PDB entry 7NJP | electron microscopy, 2.84 A resolution | chains B and F of the 20 polymer chains in the assembly

# Chain B
Name: ATP synthase subunit alpha
Source organism: Mycolicibacterium smegmatis (strain ATCC 700084 / mc(2)155)
Notes: EC 7.1.2.2
Reference sequence: A0R202 (ATPA_MYCS2); residue numbers follow UniProt; this construct covers 1-548
Sequence (548 residues; each row starts with the number of its first residue):
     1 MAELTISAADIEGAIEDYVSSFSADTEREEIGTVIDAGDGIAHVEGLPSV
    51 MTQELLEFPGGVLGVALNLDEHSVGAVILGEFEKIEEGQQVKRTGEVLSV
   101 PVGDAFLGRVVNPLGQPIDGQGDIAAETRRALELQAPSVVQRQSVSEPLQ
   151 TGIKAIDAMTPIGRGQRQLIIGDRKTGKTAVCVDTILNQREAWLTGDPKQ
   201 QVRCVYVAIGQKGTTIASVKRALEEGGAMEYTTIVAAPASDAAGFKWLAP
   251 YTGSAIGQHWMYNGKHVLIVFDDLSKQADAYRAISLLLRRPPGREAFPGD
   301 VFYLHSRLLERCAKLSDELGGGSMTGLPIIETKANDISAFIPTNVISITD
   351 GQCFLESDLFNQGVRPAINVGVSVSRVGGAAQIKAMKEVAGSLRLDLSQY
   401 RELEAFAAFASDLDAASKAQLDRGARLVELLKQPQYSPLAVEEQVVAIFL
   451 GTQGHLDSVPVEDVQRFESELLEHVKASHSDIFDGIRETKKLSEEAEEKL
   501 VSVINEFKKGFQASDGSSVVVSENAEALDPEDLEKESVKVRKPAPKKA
Disordered / not traced: 1-4, 407-413, 522-548
Ion coordination: Mg2+: Thr179 (together with ATP)
Small-molecule neighbours:
  - ATP (adenosine-5'-triphosphate), molecule 1: Asp173, Arg174, Lys175, Thr176, Gly177, Lys178, Thr179, Ala180, Gln211, Phe360, Arg365, Pro366, Gln433, Pro434, Gln435
  - ATP, molecule 2: Ile346, Ser347, Val374, Arg376

# Chain F
Name: ATP synthase subunit beta
Source organism: Mycolicibacterium smegmatis (strain ATCC 700084 / mc(2)155)
Notes: EC 7.1.2.2
Reference sequence: A0R200 (ATPB_MYCS2); residue numbers follow UniProt; this construct covers 1-475
Sequence (475 residues; each row starts with the number of its first residue):
     1 MTATAEKTAGRVVRITGPVVDVEFPRGSVPELFNALHAEITFGALAKTLT
    51 LEVAQHLGDSLVRCISMQPTDGLVRGVEVTDTGASISVPVGDGVKGHVFN
   101 ALGDCLDDPGYGKDFEHWSIHRKPPAFSDLEPRTEMLETGLKVVDLLTPY
   151 VRGGKIALFGGAGVGKTVLIQEMINRIARNFGGTSVFAGVGERTREGNDL
   201 WVELADANVLKDTALVFGQMDEPPGTRMRVALSALTMAEFFRDEQGQDVL
   251 LFIDNIFRFTQAGSEVSTLLGRMPSAVGYQPTLADEMGELQERITSTRGR
   301 SITSMQAVYVPADDYTDPAPATTFAHLDATTELSRAVFSKGIFPAVDPLA
   351 SSSTILDPAIVGDEHYRVAQEVIRILQRYKDLQDIIAILGIDELSEEDKQ
   401 LVNRARRIERFLSQNMMAAEQFTGQPGSTVPLKETIEAFDKLTKGEFDHL
   451 PEQAFFLIGGLDDLAKKAESLGAKL
Disordered / not traced: 1-6
Ion coordination: Mg2+: Thr167 (together with ATP)
Small-molecule neighbours: ATP (adenosine-5'-triphosphate): Gly161, Ala162, Gly163, Val164, Gly165, Lys166, Thr167, Val168, Glu192, Arg193, Glu196, Tyr309, Phe338, Phe343, Met416, Ala419, Phe422, Thr423

# Interface between chain B and chain F
Contacting residue pairs (97; chain B residue first):
  Gly46(B) - Arg75(F)  hydrogen bond (backbone-side chain)
  Leu47(B) - Arg75(F)  hydrogen bond (backbone-side chain)
  Pro48(B) - Arg75(F)
  Ser49(B) - Val74(F)
  Val50(B) - Val74(F)
  Val50(B) - Arg75(F)
  Met51(B) - Phe42(F)  hydrophobic
  Met51(B) - Gly72(F)
  Met51(B) - Leu73(F)
  Met51(B) - Val74(F)  hydrophobic
  Thr52(B) - Ile15(F)
  Thr52(B) - Thr70(F)
  Thr52(B) - Asp71(F)
  Thr52(B) - Gly72(F)  hydrogen bond (backbone-backbone)
  Thr52(B) - Leu73(F)  hydrogen bond (side chain-backbone)
  Gln53(B) - Asp71(F)
  Asn68(B) - Ile15(F)
  Asn68(B) - Thr16(F)
  Leu69(B) - Arg14(F)
  Leu69(B) - Ile15(F)  hydrogen bond (backbone-backbone)
  Leu69(B) - Arg75(F)
  Asp70(B) - Val13(F)
  Asp70(B) - Arg14(F)
  Asp70(B) - Arg75(F)  hydrogen bond (backbone-side chain)
  Glu71(B) - Val13(F)  hydrogen bond (backbone-backbone)
  Glu71(B) - Arg14(F)  salt bridge
  Ser73(B) - Arg75(F)
  Val74(B) - Arg75(F)
  Gly95(B) - Phe42(F)
  Glu96(B) - Phe42(F)
  Val97(B) - Phe42(F)  hydrophobic
  Val97(B) - Gly72(F)
  Ala131(B) - Leu45(F)  hydrophobic
  Glu133(B) - Asp71(F)
  Gln135(B) - Pro69(F)
  Gln135(B) - Asp221(F)
  Ala136(B) - Asp221(F)  hydrogen bond (backbone-side chain)
  Pro137(B) - Thr194(F)
  Ser138(B) - Thr194(F)
  Val139(B) - Thr194(F)
  Val139(B) - Gly197(F)
  Val139(B) - Asn198(F)
  Val139(B) - Phe217(F)  hydrophobic
  Val140(B) - Leu106(F)
  Val140(B) - Asp107(F)
  Val140(B) - Trp201(F)  hydrophobic
  Arg142(B) - Thr194(F)
  Arg142(B) - Arg195(F)
  Arg142(B) - Asn198(F)  hydrogen bond (backbone-side chain)
  Gln143(B) - Asn198(F)
  Ser144(B) - Asp199(F)
  Arg167(B) - Arg193(F)
  Pro291(B) - Pro274(F)  hydrophobic
  Pro292(B) - Gly278(F)
  Gly293(B) - Val277(F)
  Arg294(B) - Asp314(F)  salt bridge
  Arg294(B) - Asp317(F)  salt bridge
  Gly299(B) - Glu265(F)
  Asp300(B) - Glu265(F)
  Phe302(B) - Met220(F)  hydrophobic
  Phe302(B) - Arg258(F)
  Phe302(B) - Gln261(F)
  Tyr303(B) - Met220(F)
  Tyr303(B) - Glu222(F)
  Tyr303(B) - Pro223(F)
  Tyr303(B) - Arg227(F)
  Tyr303(B) - Glu265(F)
  Ser306(B) - Met220(F)  hydrogen bond (side chain-backbone)
  Arg307(B) - Asp221(F)
  Glu310(B) - Arg193(F)
  Glu310(B) - Thr194(F)  hydrogen bond
  Glu310(B) - Met220(F)
  Glu310(B) - Asp221(F)
  Arg311(B) - Asp221(F)  salt bridge
  Ser338(B) - Ala312(F)
  Ser338(B) - Asp313(F)
  Thr343(B) - Ala162(F)
  Thr343(B) - Tyr309(F)  hydrogen bond (backbone-side chain)
  Thr343(B) - Ala312(F)
  Asn344(B) - Tyr309(F)
  Ile346(B) - Ala162(F)  hydrophobic
  Ile346(B) - Arg193(F)  hydrogen bond (backbone-side chain)
  Ser347(B) - Ala162(F)
  Ser347(B) - Arg193(F)  hydrogen bond (backbone-side chain)
  Ser347(B) - Arg258(F)  hydrogen bond
  Ser347(B) - Tyr309(F)
  Ile348(B) - Arg193(F)  hydrogen bond (backbone-side chain)
  Ile348(B) - Met220(F)  hydrophobic
  Thr349(B) - Arg193(F)  hydrogen bond (backbone-side chain)
  Asp350(B) - Arg193(F)  salt bridge
  Asp350(B) - Arg195(F)  salt bridge
  Arg376(B) - Gly163(F)
  Arg376(B) - Arg193(F)
  Arg376(B) - Arg195(F)
  Arg376(B) - Glu196(F)  salt bridge
  Arg376(B) - Phe422(F)
  Val377(B) - Arg195(F)
Interface residues without a listed pair, chain B (56 interface residues in all): Leu67, Leu134, Ala339, Phe340, Gln399
Interface residues without a listed pair, chain F (51 interface residues in all): Gly17, Ala44, Glu192, Gln219, Thr268, Pro311, Arg335, Gln453

# In short
The interface between chain B and chain F involves 56 residues on one side and 51 on the other, with 17
hydrogen bonds and 7 salt bridges. Polar contacts include Glu71(B)-Arg14(F), Arg294(B)-Asp314(F) and
Arg294(B)-Asp317(F). One ATP molecule is bound between chain B and chain F.
Chain B is ATP synthase subunit alpha and chain F is ATP synthase subunit beta, both from Mycolicibacterium
smegmatis (strain ATCC 700084 / mc(2)155); the structure, Mycobacterium smegmatis ATP synthase state 2, was
determined by electron microscopy, deposited together with 7NJK, 7NJL, 7NJM, 7NJN, 7NJO, 7NJQ and 20 further
entries.
